8EIR - chains B and D of the 4 polymer chains in the assembly; structure by electron microscopy, 2.49 A resolution.

== Chain B ==
Molecule: 3C-like proteinase nsp5
Organism: Severe acute respiratory syndrome coronavirus 2
Notes: EC 3.4.22.69
Reference sequence: P0DTD1 (R1AB_SARS2); residues 1-306 here correspond to UniProt positions 3264-3569 (UniProt number = residue number + 3263)
Chain sequence (306 residues; each row starts with the number of its first residue):
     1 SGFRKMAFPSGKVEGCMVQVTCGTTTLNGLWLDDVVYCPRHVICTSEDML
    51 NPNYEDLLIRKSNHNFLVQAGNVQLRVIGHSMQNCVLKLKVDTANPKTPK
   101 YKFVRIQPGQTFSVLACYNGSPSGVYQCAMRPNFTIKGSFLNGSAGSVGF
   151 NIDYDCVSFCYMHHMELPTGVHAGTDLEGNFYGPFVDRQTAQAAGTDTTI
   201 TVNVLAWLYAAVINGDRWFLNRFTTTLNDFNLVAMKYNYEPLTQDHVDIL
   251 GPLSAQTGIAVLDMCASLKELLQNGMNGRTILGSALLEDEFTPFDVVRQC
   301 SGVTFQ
Sequence notes: engineered mutation Ala145 (Cys3408 in P0DTD1)
Swiss-Prot annotation at these positions:
  - active site: His41 (For 3CL-PRO activity)
  - site: Gln306 (Cleavage)
  - cross-link (Glycyl lysine isopeptide (Lys-Gly)): Lys5 (interchain with G-Cter in ubiquitin), Lys90 (interchain with G-Cter in ubiquitin)
From the paper describing this entry:
  - mutagenesis - C145A: abolished catalytic activity (citing earlier work)
  - catalytic residues: Gly143, Ser144

== Chain D ==
Molecule: nsp7-nsp10 of Replicase polyprotein 1a
Organism: Severe acute respiratory syndrome coronavirus 2
Reference sequence: P0DTC1 (R1A_SARS2), isoform P0DTC1-1; residues -386 to 146 here correspond to UniProt positions 3860-4392 (UniProt number = residue number + 4246)
Chain sequence (533 residues; each row starts with the number of its first residue; numbers below 1 keep their minus sign (Ser-386 is residue -386)):
  -386 SKMSDVKCTSVVLLSVLQQLRVESSSKLWAQCVQLHNDILLAKDTTEAFE
  -336 KMVSLLSVLLSMQGAVDINKLCEEMLDNRATLQAIASEFSSLPSYAAFAT
  -286 AQEAYEQAVANGDSEVVLKKLKKSLNVAKSEFDRDAAMQRKLEKMADQAM
  -236 TQMYKQARSEDKRAKVTSAMQTMLFTMLRKLDNDALNNIINNARDGCVPL
  -186 NIIPLTTAAKLMVVIPDYNTYKNTCDGTTFTYASALWEIQQVVDADSKIV
  -136 QLSEISMDNSPNLAWPLIVTALRANSAVKLQNNELSPVALRQMSCAAGTT
   -86 QTACTDDNALAYYNTTKGGRFVLALLSDLQDLKWARFPKSDGTGTIYTEL
   -36 EPPCRFVTDTPKGPKVKYLYFIKGLNNLNRGMVLGSLAATVRLQAGNATE
    14 VPANSTVLSFCAFAVDAAKAYKDYLASGGQPITNCVKMLCTHTGTGQAIT
    64 VTPEANMDQESFGGASCCLYCRCHIDHPNPKGFCDLKGKYVQIPTTCAND
   114 PVGFTLKNTVCTVCGMWKGYGCSCDQLREPMLQ
Not modelled in the structure: -386 to 1, 12-146

== How chain B and chain D interact ==
Residue-residue contacts (33; chain B residue first):
  Gly23(B) with Ala11(D)
  Thr24(B) with Asn10(D); Ala11(D), hydrogen bond (backbone-backbone)
  Thr25(B) with Ala8(D)
  Thr26(B) with Gly9(D), hydrogen bond (backbone-backbone); Asn10(D); Ala11(D)
  His41(B) with Ala8(D)
  Met49(B) with Leu6(D), hydrophobic
  Phe140(B) with Gln7(D), hydrogen bond (backbone-side chain)
  Leu141(B) with Gln7(D)
  Asn142(B) with Ala8(D)
  Gly143(B) with Gln7(D); Ala8(D); Gly9(D)
  Ser144(B) with Gln7(D)
  Ala145(B) with Gln7(D), hydrogen bond (backbone-backbone)
  His163(B) with Gln7(D), hydrogen bond
  His164(B) with Leu6(D); Gln7(D)
  Met165(B) with Val4(D), hydrophobic; Leu6(D), hydrophobic
  Glu166(B) with Val4(D); Arg5(D), hydrogen bond (backbone-backbone); Gln7(D)
  Leu167(B) with Val4(D), hydrophobic
  Pro168(B) with Ala2(D)
  Asp187(B) with Leu6(D)
  Arg188(B) with Val4(D)
  Gln189(B) with Val4(D); Leu6(D)
  Thr190(B) with Thr3(D); Val4(D), hydrogen bond (backbone-backbone)
Interface residues without a listed pair, chain B (26 interface residues in all): Thr21, His172, Ala191, Gln192

== Summary ==
26 residues of chain B and 10 residues of chain D are in contact; the contacts include 7 hydrogen bonds. Polar
contacts include Phe140(B)-Gln7(D), His163(B)-Gln7(D) and Thr24(B)-Ala11(D). UniProt lists active-site residue
His41(B) on chain B. The paper reports catalytic residues Gly143(B) and Ser144(B); C145A of chain B abolishes
catalytic activity.
Chain B is 3C-like proteinase nsp5 and chain D is nsp7-nsp10 of Replicase polyprotein 1a, both from Severe
acute respiratory syndrome coronavirus 2; the structure, SARS-CoV-2 polyprotein substrate regulates the
stepwise Mpro cleavage reaction, was determined by electron microscopy together with 8EKE from the same study.
